PDB entry 1OUQ | X-ray diffraction, 3.20 A resolution | chains C and B of the 10 polymer chains in the assembly

== Chain C ==
Molecule: loxP DNA
Sequence (16 nucleotides; numbered 100 to 115; the number before each row is that of its first residue):
   100 CGATAACXTCGTATAX
Modified positions: UMP (2'-deoxyuridine 5'-monophosphate) at position 107; A3P (adenosine-3'-5'-diphosphate) at position 115

== Chain B ==
Name: Cre recombinase
From: Enterobacteria phage P1
Reference sequence: P06956 (RECR_BPP1); residue numbers follow UniProt; this construct covers 1-343
Chain sequence (343 residues; each row starts with the number of its first residue):
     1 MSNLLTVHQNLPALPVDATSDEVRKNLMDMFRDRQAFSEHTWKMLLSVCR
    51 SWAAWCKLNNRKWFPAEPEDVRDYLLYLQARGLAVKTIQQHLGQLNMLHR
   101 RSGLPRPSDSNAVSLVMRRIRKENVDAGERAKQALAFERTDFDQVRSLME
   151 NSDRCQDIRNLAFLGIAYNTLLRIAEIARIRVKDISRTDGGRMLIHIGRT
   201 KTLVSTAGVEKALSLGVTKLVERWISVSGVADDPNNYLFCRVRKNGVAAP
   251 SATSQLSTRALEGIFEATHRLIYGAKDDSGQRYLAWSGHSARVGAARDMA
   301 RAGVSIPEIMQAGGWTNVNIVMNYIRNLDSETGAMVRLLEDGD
Disordered / not traced: 1-19, 342-343
Curated features (UniProtKB/Swiss-Prot):
  - active site: Arg173, His289, Arg292, Trp315, Tyr324 (O-(3'-phospho-DNA)-tyrosine intermediate)
What the authors report for this chain:
  - binding site for loxP DNA (chain C): His289, Tyr324
  - binding site for loxP DNA: Trp315
  - catalytic residues: His289 (proposed by the authors, not directly observed)
  - catalytic residues: Lys201 (citing earlier work)

== How chain C and chain B interact ==
Contacting residue pairs (48; chain C residue first):
  DA102(C) with Lys244(B), base contact
  DT103(C) with Lys244(B), hydrogen bond to the base
  DA104(C) with Lys244(B), sugar contact
  DA105(C) with Arg154(B), salt bridge to the phosphate; Gln156(B), phosphate contact; Val242(B), phosphate contact; Arg243(B), sugar contact; Lys244(B), sugar contact
  DC106(C) with Gln156(B), hydrogen bond to the phosphate; Arg159(B), salt bridge to the phosphate; Arg241(B), hydrogen bond to the phosphate; Val242(B), hydrogen bond to the phosphate
  UMP_107(C) with Arg241(B), phosphate contact; Leu256(B), phosphate contact; Ser257(B), hydrogen bond to the phosphate; Ala260(B), phosphate contact
  DT108(C) with Ser257(B), base contact; Arg259(B), base contact
  DG110(C) with Arg50(B), sugar contact
  DT111(C) with Lys43(B), base contact; Ser47(B), hydrogen bond to the phosphate; Arg50(B), salt bridge to the phosphate
  DA112(C) with Met44(B), hydrogen bond to the base; Arg81(B), salt bridge to the phosphate; Leu83(B), sugar contact; Thr87(B), sugar contact; Arg282(B), hydrogen bond to the base
  DT113(C) with Met44(B), base contact; Leu83(B), phosphate contact; Ala84(B), hydrogen bond to the phosphate; Lys86(B), sugar contact; Thr87(B), hydrogen bond to the phosphate; Gln90(B), base contact; Arg282(B), sugar contact
  DA114(C) with Lys86(B), phosphate contact; Gln90(B), hydrogen bond to the base; Ala131(B), phosphate contact; Lys132(B), hydrogen bond to the phosphate; Tyr283(B), sugar contact
  A3P_115(C) with Lys86(B); Gln133(B); Arg173(B); Lys201(B); His289(B); Arg292(B); Trp315(B); Ile320(B); Tyr324(B), covalent bond
Also at the interface, not in a pair above, chain C (14 interface residues in all): DC109
Also at the interface, not in a pair above, chain B (34 interface residues in all): Gln255

== Overview ==
Chain C and chain B form an interface of 14 and 34 residues respectively; the contacts include 1 covalent
bond, 12 hydrogen bonds and 4 salt bridges. Among the polar pairs are DT103(C)-Lys244(B), DA112(C)-Met44(B)
and DA112(C)-Arg282(B). The paper reports catalytic residues His289(B) and Lys201(B); a binding site for loxP
DNA (chain C) at His289(B) and Tyr324(B).
Here chain C is loxP DNA and chain B is Cre recombinase (Enterobacteria phage P1). Entry 1OUQ (Crystal
structure of wild-type Cre recombinase-loxP synapse) was determined by X-ray diffraction, deposited together
with 1NZB, 1Q3U and 1Q3V.
